PDB entry 2EGO | X-ray diffraction, 1.80 A resolution | chains A and B

# Chain A (and B)
Name: General receptor for phosphoinositides 1-associated scaffold protein
From: Rattus norvegicus
Notes: fragment: PDZ domain; chain B of this document is another copy of the same molecule, construct and numbering; everything in this record applies to it too
UniProt: Q8R4T5 (GRASP_RAT); residues 96-189 here = UniProt positions 96-189
Sequence (96 residues; each row starts with the number of its first residue):
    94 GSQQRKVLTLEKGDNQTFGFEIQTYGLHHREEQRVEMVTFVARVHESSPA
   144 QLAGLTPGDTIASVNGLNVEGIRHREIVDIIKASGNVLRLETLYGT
Unresolved in the structure: 94, 121-127 (chain B: 94, 123-127)
Differences from the reference sequence: expression tag (94-95); engineered mutation A135 (Cys in Q8R4T5)
Reported in the primary citation:
  - self-association interface (contacts with another copy of this molecule): Q116, Y118, L120, F133, R136
  - mutagenesis - R168S, R168W: increased localization to mGluR1alpha
  - mutagenesis - E114K: increased binding to intrinsic ligand
  - specificity-determining residues: E114

# Chain A / chain B interface
Residue-residue contacts (28; chain A residue first):
  Q97(A) - H121(B)
  Q116(A) - F133(B)
  Q116(A) - G151(B)  hydrogen bond (side chain-backbone)
  Q116(A) - G188(B)
  T117(A) - G188(B)
  Y118(A) - L120(B)  hydrophobic
  Y118(A) - F133(B)  hydrophobic
  Y118(A) - T153(B)
  L120(A) - H122(B)
  L120(A) - E129(B)
  V128(A) - H122(B)  hydrogen bond (backbone-side chain)
  V131(A) - H121(B)
  F133(A) - Y118(B)  hydrophobic
  F133(A) - L120(B)  hydrophobic
  F133(A) - F133(B)  hydrophobic
  R136(A) - A135(B)  hydrogen bond (side chain-backbone)
  R136(A) - R136(B)
  P150(A) - Y118(B)
  G151(A) - Y118(B)
  T153(A) - L120(B)
  T153(A) - H121(B)  hydrogen bond (side chain-backbone)
  L186(A) - H121(B)
  Y187(A) - G119(B)
  Y187(A) - H121(B)  hydrogen bond (backbone-side chain)
  G188(A) - Y118(B)
  G188(A) - G119(B)  hydrogen bond (backbone-backbone)
  T189(A) - T117(B)
  T189(A) - Y118(B)
Interface residues without a listed pair, chain A (17 interface residues in all): A135
Interface residues without a listed pair, chain B (15 interface residues in all): V131, T189

# Summary
17 residues of chain A and 15 residues of chain B are in contact; the contacts include 6 hydrogen bonds. Polar
contacts include Q116(A)-G151(B), V128(A)-H122(B) and R136(A)-A135(B). The paper reports that R168S and R168W
of chain A increase localization to mGluR1alpha; the specificity determinant E114(A).
Both chains are General receptor for phosphoinositides 1-associated scaffold protein (Rattus norvegicus).
Entry 2EGO (Crystal Structure of Tamalin PDZ Domain) was determined by X-ray diffraction (same publication as
2EGN and 2EGK).
